PDB entry 3FLT | X-ray diffraction, 2.70 A resolution | chains A and B

# Chain A (and B)
Protein: SAP-like pentraxin
From: Limulus polyphemus
Notes: chain B of this document is another copy of the same molecule, construct and numbering; everything in this record applies to it too
UniProtKB: Q8WQK3 (Q8WQK3_LIMPO); residues 1-217 here correspond to UniProt positions 18-234 (UniProt number = residue number + 17)
Sequence (217 residues; each row starts with the number of its first residue):
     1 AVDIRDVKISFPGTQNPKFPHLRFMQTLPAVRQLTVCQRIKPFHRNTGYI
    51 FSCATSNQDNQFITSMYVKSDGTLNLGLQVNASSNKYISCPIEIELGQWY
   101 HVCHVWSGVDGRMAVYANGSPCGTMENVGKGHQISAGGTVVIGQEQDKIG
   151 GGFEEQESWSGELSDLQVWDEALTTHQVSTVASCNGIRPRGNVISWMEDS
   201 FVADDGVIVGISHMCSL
Disulfide bonds: Cys37-Cys103, Cys90-Cys122, Cys184-Cys215
Metal / ion sites: Ca2+ site 1: Asp59, Asn60, Glu145, Gln146, Asp147 (together with phosphoric acid mono-(2-amino-ethyl) ester); Ca2+ site 2: Glu145, Asp147, Glu154, Glu157 (together with phosphoric acid mono-(2-amino-ethyl) ester); Ca2+ site 3: Glu154 (together with phosphoric acid mono-(2-amino-ethyl) ester)
Ligand contacts: phosphoric acid mono-(2-amino-ethyl) ester (OPE): Tyr49, Asp59, Asn60, Gln79, Asn85, Glu145, Asp147, Glu154, Glu157

# Interface between chain A and chain B
Pairs across the interface - 25 pairs, chain A then chain B:
  Lys8(A) - Glu171(B)  salt bridge
  Pro12(A) - Arg32(B)  hydrogen bond (backbone-side chain)
  Lys41(A) - Gln33(B)  hydrogen bond
  Lys41(A) - Glu171(B)  salt bridge
  Phe43(A) - Arg32(B)
  Phe43(A) - Val109(B)
  Glu95(A) - Arg112(B)  salt bridge
  Leu96(A) - Val109(B)  hydrophobic
  Leu96(A) - Asp110(B)
  Gly97(A) - Gln33(B)  hydrogen bond (backbone-side chain)
  Gly97(A) - Val109(B)
  Gln98(A) - Ala172(B)  hydrogen bond (side chain-backbone)
  Gln98(A) - Thr174(B)
  Trp99(A) - Glu171(B)  hydrogen bond
  Ile211(A) - Glu171(B)
  His213(A) - Glu171(B)  salt bridge
  His213(A) - Gln177(B)  hydrogen bond (backbone-side chain)
  His213(A) - Asn192(B)
  Leu217(A) - Trp169(B)
  Leu217(A) - Leu173(B)  hydrophobic
  Leu217(A) - Gln177(B)
  Leu217(A) - Thr180(B)
  Leu217(A) - Val181(B)  hydrophobic
  Leu217(A) - Pro189(B)  hydrophobic
  Leu217(A) - Arg190(B)
Also at the interface, not in a pair above, chain A (16 interface residues in all): Pro42, Glu162, Ser212, Met214
Also at the interface, not in a pair above, chain B (17 interface residues in all): Ser107

# Summary
Chain A and chain B form an interface of 16 and 17 residues respectively; the contacts include 6 hydrogen
bonds and 4 salt bridges. Among the polar pairs are Lys8(A)-Glu171(B), Lys41(A)-Glu171(B) and
Glu95(A)-Arg112(B). Chain A binds phosphoric acid mono-(2-amino-ethyl) ester.
Chain A and chain B are both SAP-like pentraxin (Limulus polyphemus); the structure, Crystal structure of
PE-bound octameric SAP-like pentraxin from Limulus polyphemus, was determined by X-ray diffraction together
with 3FLP and 3FLR from the same study.
